PDB entry 9JIE | electron microscopy, 2.76 A resolution | chains A and B of the 6 polymer chains in the assembly

Chain A (and B):
Name: Pro-secreted protein ORF2
Source organism: Rocahepevirus ratti
Notes: fragment: E2s domain; chain B of this document is another copy of the same molecule, construct and numbering; everything in this record applies to it too
UniProtKB: A0A3G1TVH2 (A0A3G1TVH2_HEV); residue numbers follow UniProt; this construct covers 446-597
Chain sequence (152 residues; numbered 446 to 597; the number before each row is that of its first residue):
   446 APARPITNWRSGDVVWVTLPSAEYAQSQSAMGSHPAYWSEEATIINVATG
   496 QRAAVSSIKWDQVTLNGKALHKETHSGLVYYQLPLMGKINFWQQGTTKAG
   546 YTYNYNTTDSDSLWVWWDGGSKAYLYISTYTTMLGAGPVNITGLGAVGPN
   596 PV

How chain A and chain B interact:
Residue-residue contacts (50; chain A residue first):
  Gly457(A) - Trp461(B)
  Val459(A) - Val459(B)  hydrophobic
  Val459(A) - Trp461(B)  hydrophobic
  Val459(A) - Val492(B)  hydrophobic
  Val459(A) - Leu589(B)  hydrophobic
  Trp461(A) - Gly457(B)
  Trp461(A) - Val459(B)  hydrophobic
  Trp461(A) - Ala591(B)  hydrophobic
  Val492(A) - Val459(B)  hydrophobic
  Val492(A) - Val492(B)  hydrophobic
  Val492(A) - Ala493(B)
  Ala493(A) - Val492(B)  hydrophobic
  Met531(A) - Asn535(B)
  Met531(A) - Trp537(B)  hydrogen bond
  Gly532(A) - Asn535(B)
  Gly532(A) - Ala544(B)
  Lys533(A) - Asn535(B)  hydrogen bond (backbone-side chain)
  Lys533(A) - Tyr546(B)
  Asn535(A) - Met531(B)
  Asn535(A) - Gly532(B)
  Asn535(A) - Lys533(B)  hydrogen bond (side chain-backbone)
  Trp537(A) - Met531(B)
  Trp537(A) - Ala591(B)  hydrophobic
  Thr542(A) - Thr553(B)
  Thr542(A) - Ser555(B)  hydrogen bond (backbone-side chain)
  Ala544(A) - Gly532(B)
  Ala544(A) - Thr553(B)
  Ala544(A) - Ser555(B)
  Tyr546(A) - Lys533(B)
  Tyr546(A) - Tyr550(B)
  Tyr546(A) - Asn551(B)
  Tyr546(A) - Thr552(B)
  Tyr550(A) - Tyr546(B)
  Tyr550(A) - Tyr550(B)  hydrophobic
  Tyr550(A) - Asn551(B)
  Asn551(A) - Tyr546(B)
  Asn551(A) - Tyr550(B)
  Thr552(A) - Tyr546(B)
  Thr553(A) - Thr542(B)
  Thr553(A) - Lys543(B)
  Thr553(A) - Ala544(B)  hydrogen bond (backbone-backbone)
  Thr553(A) - Met578(B)
  Ser555(A) - Thr542(B)  hydrogen bond (side chain-backbone)
  Leu589(A) - Val459(B)  hydrophobic
  Leu589(A) - Leu589(B)  hydrophobic
  Leu589(A) - Gly590(B)
  Leu589(A) - Ala591(B)  hydrophobic
  Gly590(A) - Leu589(B)
  Ala591(A) - Trp537(B)  hydrophobic
  Ala591(A) - Leu589(B)  hydrophobic
Other interface residues (no listed pair), chain A (25 interface residues in all): Thr541, Lys543, Gly545, Pro594
Other interface residues (no listed pair), chain B (26 interface residues in all): Thr541, Gly545, Pro594

Overview:
Chain A and chain B form an interface of 25 and 26 residues respectively; the contacts include 6 hydrogen
bonds. Polar pairs include Met531(A)-Trp537(B), Lys533(A)-Asn535(B) and Thr542(A)-Ser555(B).
Chain A and chain B are both Pro-secreted protein ORF2 (Rocahepevirus ratti); the structure, Rat hepatitis E
virus capsid protein E2s domain in complex with Fab C6, was determined by electron microscopy together with
9JIF, 9JIG, 9JII, 9JIJ, 9JIK, 9JIL and 3 further entries from the same study.
